PDB entry 4K4S | X-ray diffraction, 2.40 A resolution | chains A and C of the 4 polymer chains in the assembly

== Chain A ==
Protein: RNA-directed RNA polymerase 3D-POL
From: Human poliovirus 1
Notes: EC 2.7.7.48
UniProtKB: P03300 (POLG_POL1M); residues 1-461 here correspond to UniProt positions 1749-2209 (UniProt number = residue number + 1748)
Chain sequence (471 residues; numbered 1 to 471; the number before each row is that of its first residue):
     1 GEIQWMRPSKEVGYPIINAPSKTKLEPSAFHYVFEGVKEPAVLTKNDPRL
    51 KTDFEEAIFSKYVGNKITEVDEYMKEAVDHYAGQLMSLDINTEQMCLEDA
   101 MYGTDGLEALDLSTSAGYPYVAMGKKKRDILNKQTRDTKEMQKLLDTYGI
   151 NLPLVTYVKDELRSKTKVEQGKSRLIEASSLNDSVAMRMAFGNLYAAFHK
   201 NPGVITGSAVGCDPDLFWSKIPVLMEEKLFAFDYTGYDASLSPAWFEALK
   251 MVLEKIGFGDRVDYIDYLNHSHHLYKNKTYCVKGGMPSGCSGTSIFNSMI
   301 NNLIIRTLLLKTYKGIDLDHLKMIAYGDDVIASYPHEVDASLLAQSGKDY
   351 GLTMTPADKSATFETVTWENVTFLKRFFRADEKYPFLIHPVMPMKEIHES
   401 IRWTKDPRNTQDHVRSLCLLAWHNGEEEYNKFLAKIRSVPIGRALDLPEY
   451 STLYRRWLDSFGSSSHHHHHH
Disordered / not traced: 463-471
Differences from the reference sequence: engineered mutation Asp-446 (Leu2194 in P03300); expression tag (462-471)
Curated features (UniProtKB/Swiss-Prot):
  - binding site (Mg(2+)): Asp-233, Asp-328
From the paper describing this entry:
  - binding site for the 23-nt RNA strand: Pro-20, Lys-22, Lys-127, Arg-188
  - catalytic residues: Asp-328
  - catalytic residues: Asp-233 (citing earlier work)
  - conformationally variable residues (side-chain flip): Asp-233

== Chain C ==
Molecule: 13-nt RNA strand
Sequence (13 nucleotides; numbered 689 to 701; the number before each row is that of its first residue):
   689 UGUUCGCGAGAGA

== Interface between chain A and chain C ==
Pairs across the interface (28):
  Ser-113(A) / G696(C)  phosphate contact
  Arg-128(A) / C695(C)  salt bridge to the phosphate
  Arg-128(A) / G696(C)  salt bridge to the phosphate
  Lys-133(A) / G694(C)  phosphate contact
  Lys-133(A) / C695(C)  salt bridge to the phosphate
  Gln-134(A) / G694(C)  sugar contact
  Ser-294(A) / A701(C)  base contact
  Tyr-326(A) / G700(C)  hydrogen bond to the base
  Tyr-326(A) / A701(C)  hydrogen bond to the sugar
  Gly-327(A) / A701(C)  hydrogen bond to the sugar
  Asp-328(A) / A701(C)  phosphate contact
  Asp-329(A) / A701(C)  phosphate contact
  Leu-374(A) / G700(C)  sugar contact
  Lys-375(A) / G700(C)  salt bridge to the phosphate
  Lys-375(A) / A701(C)  salt bridge to the phosphate
  Arg-376(A) / G700(C)  sugar contact
  Met-392(A) / A699(C)  sugar contact
  Met-392(A) / G700(C)  sugar contact
  Ser-400(A) / G698(C)  phosphate contact
  Ser-400(A) / A699(C)  hydrogen bond to the phosphate
  Asn-409(A) / A697(C)  sugar contact
  Asp-412(A) / G696(C)  hydrogen bond to the base
  Asp-412(A) / A697(C)  sugar contact
  His-413(A) / A697(C)  sugar contact
  His-413(A) / G698(C)  sugar contact
  Ser-416(A) / G698(C)  sugar contact
  Leu-417(A) / G698(C)  sugar contact
  Leu-420(A) / A699(C)  sugar contact
Interface residues without a listed pair, chain C (9 interface residues in all): C693

== In short ==
20 residues of chain A face 9 of chain C across their interface, with 5 hydrogen bonds and 5 salt bridges.
Among the polar pairs are Tyr-326(A)/G700(C), Asp-412(A)/G696(C) and Tyr-326(A)/A701(C). The paper reports
catalytic residues Asp-328(A) and Asp-233(A); a binding site for the 23-nt RNA strand at Pro-20(A), Lys-22(A)
and Lys-127(A) among others.
Chain A is RNA-directed RNA polymerase 3D-POL (Human poliovirus 1) and chain C is a 13-nt RNA strand; the
structure, Poliovirus polymerase elongation complex (r3_form), was determined by X-ray diffraction together
with 4K4T, 4K4U, 4K4V, 4K4W, 4K4X, 4K4Y, 4K4Z and 4K50 from the same study.
